7F0L - chains L and M of the 33 polymer chains in the assembly; structure by electron microscopy, 2.94 A resolution.

[Chain L]
Protein: Photosynthetic reaction center L subunit
Organism: Rhodobacter sphaeroides
Sequence (282 residues; each row starts with the number of its first residue; numbering starts at 0):
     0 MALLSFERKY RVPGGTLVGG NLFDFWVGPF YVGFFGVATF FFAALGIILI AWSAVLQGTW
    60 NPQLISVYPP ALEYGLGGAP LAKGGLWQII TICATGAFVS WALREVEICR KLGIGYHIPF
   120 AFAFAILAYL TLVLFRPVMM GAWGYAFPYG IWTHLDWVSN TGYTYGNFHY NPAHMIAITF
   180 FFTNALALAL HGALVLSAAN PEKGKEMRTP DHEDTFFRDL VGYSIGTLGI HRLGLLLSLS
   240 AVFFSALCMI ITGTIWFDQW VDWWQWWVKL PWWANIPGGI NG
Disordered / not traced: 0
Bound ions: Fe ion: H190, H230 (shared with H219(M), E234(M), H266(M) of chain M)
Residues lining bound ligands:
  - bacteriochlorophyll a (BCL), molecule 1: I46, I49, F97, Y128, L131, F146, I150, W151, H153, L154, W156, V157
  - bacteriochlorophyll a (BCL), molecule 2: F97, F121, A124, I125, A127, Y128, L131, W156, V157, S158, T160, G161, Y162, N166, F167, H168, H173, A176, I177, F180, F181, V241, S244, A245, C247, M248
  - bacteriochlorophyll a (BCL), molecule 3: V157, Y162, H168, F181
  - bacteriochlorophyll a (BCL), molecule 4: H168, H173, M174, I177, T178, F181, T182, L185
  - bacteriopheophytin a (BPH), molecule 1: T38, F41, A42, G45, I46, I49, I89, C92, A93, A96, F97, W100, E104, I117, A120, F121, F123, A124, Y128, F146, P147, Y148, G149, I150, H153, F180, S237, L238, V241
  - bacteriopheophytin a (BPH), molecule 2: F181, A184, L185, A188, L189, F216, L219, V220
  - ubiquinone-10 (U10), molecule 1: V26, F29, V31, G35, V36, F39, W100
  - ubiquinone-10 (U10), molecule 2: P171, M174, I175, T178, W263, W265, W266
  - ubiquinone-10 (U10), molecule 3: I175, T178, F179, T182, A186, L189, H190, L193, V194, E212, D213, F216, V220, Y222, S223, I224, G225, T226, I229, L232, L236

[Chain M]
Protein: Reaction center protein M chain
Organism: Rhodobacter sphaeroides
Sequence (308 residues; numbered 0 to 307; the number before each row is that of its first residue; numbering starts at 0):
     0 MAEYQNIFTQ VQVRGPADLG MTEDVNLANR SGVGPFSTLL GWFGNAQLGP IYLGSLGVLS
    60 LFSGLMWFFT IGIWFWYQAG WNPAVFLRDL FFFSLEPPAP EYGLSFAAPL KEGGLWLIAS
   120 FFMFVAVWSW WGRTYLRAQA LGMGKHTAWA FLSAIWLWMV LGFIRPILMG SWSEAVPYGI
   180 FSHLDWTNNF SLVHGNLFYN PFHGLSIAFL YGSALLFAMH GATILAVSRF GGERELEQIA
   240 DRGTAAERAA LFWRWTMGFN ATMEGIHRWA IWMAVLVTLT GGIGILLSGT VVDNWYVWGQ
   300 NHGMAPLN
Disordered / not traced: 0, 307
Bound ions: Fe ion: H219, E234, H266 (shared with H190(L), H230(L) of chain L)
Residues lining bound ligands:
  - bacteriochlorophyll a (BCL), molecule 1: W66, M122, V126, F150, A153, I154, L156, W157, L160, W185, T186, N187, F189, S190, L196, F197, H202, S205, I206, L209, Y210, V276, T277, G280, G281, I284
  - bacteriochlorophyll a (BCL), molecule 2: F67, M122, W157, L160, V175, I179, H182, L183, W185, T186
  - bacteriochlorophyll a (BCL), molecule 3: T186, F197, L209, Y210
  - bacteriochlorophyll a (BCL), molecule 4: F197, H202, G203, L204, I206, A207, Y210, G211, L214, M272
  - bacteriopheophytin a (BPH), molecule 1: S59, L60, G63, L64, W66, F67, A125, V126, W129, T133, T146, A149, F150, S152, A153, A273, V274, T277
  - bacteriopheophytin a (BPH), molecule 2: Y210, A213, L214, A217, M218, W252, T255, M256
  - spheroidene (SPO): W66, F67, I70, G71, I72, F74, W75, F85, L89, F105, W115, L116, S119, F120, M122, F123, W157, M158, L160, G161, F162, W171, V175, P176, Y177, G178, I179, H182
  - ubiquinone-10 (U10), molecule 1: L86, R87, L89, F90, I179
  - ubiquinone-10 (U10), molecule 2: L214, L215, M218, H219, T222, I223, A245, A248, A249, W252, M256, F258, N259, A260, T261, M262, I265, W268

[Interface between chain L and chain M]
Pairs across the interface - 210 pairs, chain L then chain M:
  L3(L) - L250(M)  hydrophobic
  L3(L) - R253(M)
  F5(L) - R241(M)
  F5(L) - E246(M)
  E6(L) - L250(M)
  E6(L) - W254(M)  hydrogen bond
  K8(L) - E246(M)  salt bridge
  Y9(L) - T243(M)  hydrogen bond
  Y9(L) - E246(M)  hydrogen bond
  Y9(L) - R247(M)
  Y9(L) - L250(M)  hydrophobic
  Y9(L) - W254(M)
  R10(L) - W254(M)
  W25(L) - W254(M)
  P28(L) - R253(M)
  P28(L) - W254(M)
  P28(L) - G257(M)
  F29(L) - W254(M)
  F29(L) - T255(M)
  F29(L) - M256(M)
  F29(L) - G257(M)
  Y30(L) - W254(M)  hydrogen bond (backbone-backbone)
  N60(L) - G302(M)
  Q62(L) - H301(M)
  Q62(L) - M303(M)
  L63(L) - A304(M)
  L63(L) - P305(M)
  W100(L) - T255(M)
  R103(L) - W254(M)  hydrogen bond (side chain-backbone)
  R103(L) - T255(M)  hydrogen bond (side chain-backbone)
  E104(L) - F251(M)
  E104(L) - T255(M)
  I107(L) - F251(M)  hydrophobic
  I107(L) - W254(M)  hydrophobic
  I107(L) - T255(M)
  C108(L) - F251(M)  hydrophobic
  K110(L) - W254(M)
  L111(L) - R247(M)  hydrogen bond (backbone-side chain)
  L111(L) - L250(M)
  L111(L) - F251(M)
  L111(L) - W254(M)  hydrophobic
  G112(L) - R228(M)  hydrogen bond (backbone-side chain)
  G112(L) - F229(M)
  I113(L) - A225(M)
  I113(L) - V226(M)  hydrophobic
  I113(L) - R228(M)
  I113(L) - F229(M)  hydrophobic
  I113(L) - F251(M)  hydrophobic
  G114(L) - A225(M)  hydrogen bond (backbone-backbone)
  G114(L) - R228(M)
  H116(L) - Q4(M)  hydrogen bond (side chain-backbone)
  H116(L) - A221(M)
  H116(L) - L224(M)
  H116(L) - A225(M)
  I117(L) - A221(M)
  I117(L) - T222(M)
  I117(L) - F251(M)  hydrophobic
  I117(L) - W252(M)  hydrophobic
  W151(L) - F197(M)
  W151(L) - Y198(M)  hydrogen bond (backbone-side chain)
  W151(L) - M303(M)
  L154(L) - F197(M)
  D155(L) - Y198(M)  hydrogen bond
  V157(L) - F197(M)  hydrophobic
  S158(L) - N195(M)
  S158(L) - F197(M)
  Y162(L) - N187(M)  hydrogen bond
  Y162(L) - L191(M)
  N166(L) - L183(M)
  N166(L) - N187(M)
  H168(L) - L183(M)  hydrogen bond (side chain-backbone)
  H168(L) - T186(M)
  Y169(L) - F180(M)
  Y169(L) - D184(M)  hydrogen bond
  F180(L) - L209(M)
  F180(L) - A213(M)  hydrophobic
  F181(L) - L209(M)  hydrophobic
  N183(L) - S212(M)  hydrogen bond (side chain-backbone)
  N183(L) - A213(M)
  N183(L) - F216(M)
  A184(L) - L209(M)  hydrophobic
  A184(L) - A273(M)
  A186(L) - F216(M)
  L187(L) - S212(M)
  L187(L) - F216(M)  hydrophobic
  L187(L) - A269(M)
  A188(L) - A273(M)  hydrophobic
  H190(L) - H219(M)  hydrogen bond
  H190(L) - E234(M)  salt bridge
  H190(L) - H266(M)  hydrogen bond
  G191(L) - H266(M)
  A192(L) - H145(M)
  A192(L) - T146(M)
  A192(L) - I270(M)  hydrophobic
  L193(L) - M142(M)  hydrophobic
  V194(L) - L235(M)  hydrophobic
  V194(L) - H266(M)
  L195(L) - H145(M)
  L195(L) - E263(M)
  L195(L) - H266(M)
  L195(L) - R267(M)
  L195(L) - I270(M)  hydrophobic
  S196(L) - M142(M)
  S196(L) - G143(M)  hydrogen bond (backbone-backbone)
  S196(L) - H145(M)
  A197(L) - L235(M)  hydrophobic
  A198(L) - I238(M)  hydrophobic
  N199(L) - G143(M)
  N199(L) - H145(M)
  N199(L) - E263(M)  hydrogen bond
  N199(L) - R267(M)
  P200(L) - G141(M)
  P200(L) - G143(M)
  E201(L) - G141(M)  hydrogen bond (backbone-backbone)
  K204(L) - G141(M)
  M206(L) - L235(M)  hydrophobic
  R207(L) - L140(M)  hydrogen bond (side chain-backbone)
  R207(L) - G141(M)
  R207(L) - M142(M)
  R207(L) - L235(M)
  D210(L) - M20(M)
  H211(L) - M20(M)
  H211(L) - E22(M)  salt bridge
  H211(L) - M142(M)
  E212(L) - L235(M)
  D213(L) - N44(M)  hydrogen bond
  T214(L) - G19(M)
  T214(L) - M20(M)
  T214(L) - R29(M)
  T214(L) - L140(M)
  F215(L) - T133(M)
  F215(L) - R136(M)
  F215(L) - A137(M)
  F215(L) - L140(M)  hydrophobic
  F215(L) - T146(M)
  R217(L) - D17(M)  salt bridge
  R217(L) - N44(M)
  R217(L) - G48(M)
  R217(L) - P49(M)
  R217(L) - I50(M)
  D218(L) - V24(M)
  D218(L) - R29(M)  salt bridge
  D218(L) - P49(M)
  D218(L) - I50(M)
  D218(L) - Y51(M)  hydrogen bond (backbone-backbone)
  D218(L) - R132(M)  hydrogen bond (backbone-side chain)
  L219(L) - I50(M)
  L219(L) - W129(M)
  L219(L) - R132(M)  hydrogen bond (backbone-side chain)
  L219(L) - T133(M)
  V220(L) - W129(M)  hydrophobic
  G221(L) - L47(M)
  G221(L) - G48(M)  hydrogen bond (backbone-backbone)
  G221(L) - I50(M)
  Y222(L) - L39(M)
  Y222(L) - N44(M)  hydrogen bond (side chain-backbone)
  Y222(L) - Q46(M)
  S223(L) - N44(M)  hydrogen bond (backbone-side chain)
  I224(L) - G43(M)
  I224(L) - N44(M)  hydrogen bond (backbone-backbone)
  G225(L) - N44(M)
  T226(L) - E232(M)
  L227(L) - N5(M)
  L227(L) - L224(M)  hydrophobic
  L227(L) - E232(M)
  G228(L) - F42(M)
  I229(L) - F216(M)
  H230(L) - H219(M)  hydrogen bond
  H230(L) - G220(M)
  H230(L) - I223(M)
  H230(L) - E234(M)  salt bridge
  R231(L) - Y3(M)
  R231(L) - N5(M)  hydrogen bond
  R231(L) - I6(M)  hydrogen bond (side chain-backbone)
  R231(L) - F7(M)
  R231(L) - T8(M)
  R231(L) - F42(M)  hydrogen bond (side chain-backbone)
  R231(L) - L224(M)
  L232(L) - F42(M)
  G233(L) - F216(M)
  L234(L) - A217(M)
  L234(L) - A221(M)  hydrophobic
  L234(L) - L224(M)  hydrophobic
  L235(L) - F42(M)  hydrophobic
  S237(L) - A213(M)  hydrogen bond (side chain-backbone)
  S237(L) - A217(M)
  W263(L) - F180(M)  hydrophobic
  W266(L) - L86(M)
  W266(L) - R87(M)  hydrogen bond (side chain-backbone)
  V267(L) - R87(M)
  V267(L) - D88(M)
  W272(L) - A83(M)
  W272(L) - L86(M)  hydrophobic
  W272(L) - R87(M)  hydrogen bond (backbone-side chain)
  I275(L) - N81(M)
  I275(L) - A83(M)  hydrophobic
  I275(L) - V84(M)  hydrophobic
  I275(L) - R87(M)  hydrogen bond (backbone-side chain)
  P276(L) - V84(M)
  G277(L) - V84(M)
  G277(L) - R87(M)  hydrogen bond (backbone-side chain)
  G278(L) - Q77(M)
  G278(L) - V84(M)
  G278(L) - D88(M)
  I279(L) - D88(M)  hydrogen bond (backbone-side chain)
  I279(L) - F91(M)  hydrophobic
  I279(L) - F92(M)  hydrophobic
  N280(L) - D88(M)  hydrogen bond
  N280(L) - F91(M)
  G281(L) - R87(M)
Other interface residues (no listed pair), chain L (102 interface residues in all): A1, S4, A120, M174, L189, T208, P209, Q264, A273
Other interface residues (no listed pair), chain M (105 interface residues in all): D23, W41, A78, F90, Q138, K144, A149, S190, Y210, L215, A239, N259

[In short]
102 residues of chain L face 105 of chain M across their interface; the contacts include 41 hydrogen bonds and
6 salt bridges. Polar contacts include K8(L)-E246(M), H190(L)-E234(M) and H211(L)-E22(M).
Here chain L is Photosynthetic reaction center L subunit and chain M is Reaction center protein M chain, both
from Rhodobacter sphaeroides. Entry 7F0L (Structure of photosynthetic LH1-rc super-complex of rhodobacter
sphaeroides monomer) was determined by electron microscopy.
